6OQU - chains B and Y of the 22 polymer chains in the assembly; structure by electron microscopy, 3.20 A resolution.

# Chain B
Protein: ATP synthase subunit alpha
From: Escherichia coli
Notes: EC 7.1.2.2
Reference sequence: A0A073FQ32 (A0A073FQ32_ECOLX); numbering as in UniProt (aligned over 1-513)
Amino-acid sequence (513 residues; each row starts with the number of its first residue):
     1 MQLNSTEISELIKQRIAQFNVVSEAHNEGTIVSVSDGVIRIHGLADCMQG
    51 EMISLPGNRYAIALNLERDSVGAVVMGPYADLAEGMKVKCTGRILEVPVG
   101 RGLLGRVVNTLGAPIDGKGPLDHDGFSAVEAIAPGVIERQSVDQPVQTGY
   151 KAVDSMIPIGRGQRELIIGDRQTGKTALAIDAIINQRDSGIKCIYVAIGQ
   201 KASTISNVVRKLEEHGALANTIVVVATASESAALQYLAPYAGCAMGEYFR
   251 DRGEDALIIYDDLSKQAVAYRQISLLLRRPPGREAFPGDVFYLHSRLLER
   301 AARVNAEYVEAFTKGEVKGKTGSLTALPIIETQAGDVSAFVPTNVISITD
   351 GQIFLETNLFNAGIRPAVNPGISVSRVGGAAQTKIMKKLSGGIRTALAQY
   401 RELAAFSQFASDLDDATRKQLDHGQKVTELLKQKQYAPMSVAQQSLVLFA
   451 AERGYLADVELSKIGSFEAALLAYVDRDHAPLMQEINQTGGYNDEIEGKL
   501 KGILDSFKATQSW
Bound ions: Mg2+: Thr176 (together with ATP)
Ligand contacts:
  - ADP (adenosine-5'-diphosphate): Val374, Ser375, Arg376
  - ATP: Tyr150, Asp170, Arg171, Gln172, Thr173, Gly174, Lys175, Thr176, Ala177, Gln200, Asp261, Glu331, Phe360, Arg365, Pro366, Gln433, Lys434, Gln435

# Chain Y
Protein: ATP synthase subunit b
From: Escherichia coli
Reference sequence: A0A073FPT7 (A0A073FPT7_ECOLX); numbering as in UniProt (aligned over 1-156)
Amino-acid sequence (156 residues; row label = number of the first residue in the row):
     1 MNLNATILGQAIAFVLFVLFAMKYVWPPLMAAIEKRQKEIADGLASAERA
    51 HKDLDLAKASATDQLKKAKAEAQVIIEQANKRRSQILDEAKAEAEQERTK
   101 IVAQAQAEIEAERKRAREELRKQVAILAVAGAEKIIERSVDEAANSDIVD
   151 KLVAEL
Construct notes: conflict Ala21 (Cys in A0A073FPT7)

# Interface between chain B and chain Y
Contacting residue pairs - 22 pairs, chain B then chain Y:
  Gln2(B) - Glu110(Y)  hydrogen bond
  Gln2(B) - Arg113(Y)
  Gln2(B) - Arg117(Y)
  Glu7(B) - Arg117(Y)  salt bridge
  Ile8(B) - Arg117(Y)
  Ile8(B) - Arg121(Y)
  Ile8(B) - Val124(Y)  hydrophobic
  Leu11(B) - Arg117(Y)
  Leu11(B) - Arg121(Y)
  Ile12(B) - Arg121(Y)
  Val22(B) - Glu155(Y)
  Ser23(B) - Glu155(Y)  hydrogen bond
  Gly117(B) - Arg115(Y)
  Gly117(B) - Glu118(Y)
  Lys118(B) - Glu118(Y)
  Gly119(B) - Glu118(Y)
  Pro120(B) - Glu118(Y)
  Glu213(B) - Ala107(Y)
  Glu213(B) - Glu108(Y)
  Glu214(B) - Gln104(Y)  hydrogen bond
  Ser512(B) - Arg82(Y)
  Trp513(B) - Arg82(Y)  hydrogen bond (backbone-side chain)
Other interface residues (no listed pair), chain B (17 interface residues in all): Met1, Asp116
Other interface residues (no listed pair), chain Y (15 interface residues in all): Ala111, Lys114, Ala125

# Summary
17 residues of chain B face 15 of chain Y across their interface, with 4 hydrogen bonds and 1 salt bridge.
Polar contacts include Glu7(B)-Arg117(Y), Gln2(B)-Glu110(Y) and Ser23(B)-Glu155(Y). Chain B binds ATP and ADP.
Chain B is ATP synthase subunit alpha and chain Y is ATP synthase subunit b, both from Escherichia coli; the
structure, E. coli ATP synthase State 1d, was determined by electron microscopy together with 6OQR, 6OQS,
6OQT, 6OQV, 6OQW, 6PQV and 3 further entries from the same study.
